PDB entry 1P2C | X-ray diffraction, 2.00 A resolution | chains A and B of the 3 polymer chains in the assembly

== Chain A ==
Name: light chain anti-lysozyme antibody F10.6.6
Organism: Mus musculus
Notes: antibody fragment or engineered binder
Chain sequence (212 residues; numbered 1 to 212; the number before each row is that of its first residue):
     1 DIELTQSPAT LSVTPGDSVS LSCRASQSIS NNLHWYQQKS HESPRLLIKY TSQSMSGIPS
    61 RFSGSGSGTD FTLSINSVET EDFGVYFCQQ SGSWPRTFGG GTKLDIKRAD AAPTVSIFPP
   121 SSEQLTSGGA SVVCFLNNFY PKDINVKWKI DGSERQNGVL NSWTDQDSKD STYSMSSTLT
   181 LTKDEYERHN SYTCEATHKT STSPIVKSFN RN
Disulfides: Cys23-Cys88, Cys134-Cys194

== Chain B ==
Name: heavy chain VH+CH1 anti-lysozyme antibody F10.6.6
Organism: Mus musculus
Notes: antibody fragment or engineered binder
Chain sequence (218 residues; each row starts with the number of its first residue):
   301 EVQLQESGAE LMKPGASVKI SCKATGYTFT TYWIEWIKQR PGHSLEWIGE ILPGSDSTYY
   361 NEKVKGKVTF TADASSNTAY MQLSSLTSED SAVYYCARGD GFYVYWGQGT TLTVSSASTT
   421 PPSVYPLAPG SAAQTNSMVT LGCLVKGYFP EPVTVTWNSG SLSSGVHTFP AVLQSDLYTL
   481 SSSVTVPSSP WPSETVTCNV AHPASSTKVD KKIVPRDC
Unresolved in the structure: 431-436, 517-518
Disulfides: Cys322-Cys396, Cys443-Cys498

== Interface between chain A and chain B ==
Contacting residue pairs (76; chain A residue first):
  His34(A) - Gly401(B)
  His34(A) - Phe402(B)
  Tyr36(A) - Phe402(B)
  Tyr36(A) - Tyr403(B)  hydrogen bond (side chain-backbone)
  Tyr36(A) - Trp406(B)  hydrophobic
  Gln38(A) - Gln339(B)  hydrogen bond
  Gln38(A) - Tyr395(B)  hydrogen bond
  Glu42(A) - Tyr395(B)  hydrogen bond (backbone-side chain)
  Ser43(A) - Tyr395(B)
  Ser43(A) - Trp406(B)
  Ser43(A) - Gly407(B)  hydrogen bond (side chain-backbone)
  Ser43(A) - Gln408(B)
  Pro44(A) - Trp406(B)
  Leu46(A) - Phe402(B)  hydrophobic
  Leu46(A) - Tyr403(B)
  Leu46(A) - Val404(B)  hydrophobic
  Lys49(A) - Phe402(B)
  Tyr50(A) - Phe402(B)  hydrophobic
  Met55(A) - Val404(B)  hydrophobic
  Phe87(A) - Gln339(B)
  Gln89(A) - Gly401(B)  hydrogen bond (side chain-backbone)
  Gln89(A) - Tyr403(B)
  Ser91(A) - Gly401(B)
  Trp94(A) - Trp347(B)
  Trp94(A) - Glu350(B)  hydrogen bond
  Trp94(A) - Tyr359(B)  hydrophobic
  Pro95(A) - Trp347(B)  hydrophobic
  Pro95(A) - Asn361(B)
  Arg96(A) - Glu335(B)  salt bridge
  Arg96(A) - Trp347(B)
  Arg96(A) - Tyr403(B)
  Phe98(A) - Ile337(B)  hydrophobic
  Phe98(A) - Leu345(B)
  Phe98(A) - Tyr403(B)  hydrophobic
  Gly100(A) - Ser344(B)
  Ser116(A) - Thr440(B)
  Phe118(A) - Leu427(B)
  Phe118(A) - Ala428(B)
  Phe118(A) - Pro429(B)
  Phe118(A) - Thr440(B)
  Pro119(A) - Ala428(B)
  Pro119(A) - Arg516(B)
  Pro120(A) - Arg516(B)  hydrogen bond (backbone-side chain)
  Ser121(A) - Tyr425(B)
  Ser121(A) - Pro426(B)
  Glu123(A) - Tyr425(B)
  Glu123(A) - Pro426(B)
  Glu123(A) - Lys511(B)  salt bridge
  Gln124(A) - Tyr425(B)
  Gln124(A) - Lys446(B)
  Ser131(A) - Leu444(B)
  Ser131(A) - Lys446(B)  hydrogen bond
  Val133(A) - Leu427(B)  hydrophobic
  Phe135(A) - Leu427(B)  hydrophobic
  Phe135(A) - Phe469(B)  hydrophobic
  Phe135(A) - Ser481(B)
  Phe135(A) - Ser482(B)
  Phe135(A) - Ser483(B)
  Asn137(A) - His467(B)
  Asn137(A) - Phe469(B)
  Asn137(A) - Ser483(B)  hydrogen bond
  Asn138(A) - His467(B)  hydrogen bond
  Leu160(A) - Val472(B)  hydrophobic
  Leu160(A) - Thr479(B)
  Asn161(A) - Val472(B)
  Ser162(A) - Phe469(B)
  Ser162(A) - Pro470(B)  hydrogen bond (side chain-backbone)
  Ser162(A) - Val472(B)
  Trp163(A) - Pro470(B)
  Thr164(A) - Phe469(B)
  Ser174(A) - His467(B)  hydrogen bond
  Ser174(A) - Phe469(B)
  Met175(A) - Phe469(B)
  Ser176(A) - Phe469(B)
  Ser176(A) - Ser481(B)  hydrogen bond
  Thr180(A) - Lys446(B)
Other interface residues (no listed pair), chain A (43 interface residues in all): Gly99, Ser127, Lys169, Thr178
Other interface residues (no listed pair), chain B (42 interface residues in all): Asp400, Gly430, Leu441, Gly442, Ser464, Thr468, Gln474

== Summary ==
The interface between chain A and chain B involves 43 residues on one side and 42 on the other, with 14
hydrogen bonds and 2 salt bridges. Among the polar pairs are Arg96(A)-Glu335(B), Glu123(A)-Lys511(B) and
Tyr36(A)-Tyr403(B).
Chain A is light chain anti-lysozyme antibody F10.6.6 and chain B is heavy chain VH+CH1 anti-lysozyme antibody
F10.6.6, both from Mus musculus; the structure, crystal structure analysis of an anti-lysozyme antibody, was
determined by X-ray diffraction.
